PDB entry 8HAO | electron microscopy, 3.76 A resolution | chains A and N of the 12 polymer chains in the assembly

# Chain A
Protein: Guanine nucleotide-binding protein G(s) subunit alpha
From: Bos taurus
Sequence (361 residues; row label = number of the first residue in the row):
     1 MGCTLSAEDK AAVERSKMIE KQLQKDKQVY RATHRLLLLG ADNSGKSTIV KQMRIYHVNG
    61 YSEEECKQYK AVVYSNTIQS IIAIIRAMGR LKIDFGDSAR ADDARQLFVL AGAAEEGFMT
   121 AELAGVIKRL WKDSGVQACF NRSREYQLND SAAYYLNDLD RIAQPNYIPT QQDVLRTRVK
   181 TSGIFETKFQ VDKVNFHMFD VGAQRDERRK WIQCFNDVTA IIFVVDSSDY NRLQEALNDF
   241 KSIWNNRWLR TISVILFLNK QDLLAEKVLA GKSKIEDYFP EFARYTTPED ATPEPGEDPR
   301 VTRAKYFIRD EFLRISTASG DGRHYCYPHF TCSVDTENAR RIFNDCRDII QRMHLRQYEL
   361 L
Unresolved in the structure: 1-4, 59-180

# Chain N
Protein: Nanobody 35
From: synthetic construct
Notes: antibody fragment or engineered binder
Sequence (140 residues; numbered -1 to 138; the number before each row is that of its first residue; numbers below 1 keep their minus sign (Met-1 is residue -1)):
    -1 MAQVQLQESG GGLVQPGGSL RLSCAASGFT FSNYKMNWVR QAPGKGLEWV SDISQSGASI
    59 SYTGSVKGRF TISRDNAKNT LYLQMNSLKP EDTAVYYCAR CPAPFTRDCF DVTSTTYAYR
   119 GQGTQVTVSS HHHHHHEPEA
Unresolved in the structure: -1 to 0, 130-138
Disulfides: Cys22-Cys96, Cys99-Cys107

# Interface between chain A and chain N
Residue-residue contacts - 24 pairs, chain A then chain N:
  Arg205(A) - Thr114(N)
  Asp206(A) - Thr113(N)
  Glu207(A) - Asp109(N)
  Glu207(A) - Ser112(N)  hydrogen bond
  Glu207(A) - Thr114(N)
  Arg208(A) - Phe108(N)
  Arg209(A) - Pro100(N)
  Arg209(A) - Asp109(N)  salt bridge
  Gln234(A) - Thr61(N)
  Glu235(A) - Thr111(N)
  Asn238(A) - Trp47(N)
  Ser242(A) - Asp106(N)
  Ser242(A) - Cys107(N)  hydrogen bond (side chain-backbone)
  Ser242(A) - Phe108(N)
  Ile243(A) - Phe108(N)  hydrophobic
  Asn245(A) - Arg105(N)
  Asn245(A) - Asp106(N)
  Asn246(A) - Asp106(N)
  Asn246(A) - Phe108(N)
  Arg247(A) - Asp106(N)
  Tyr278(A) - Gly62(N)
  Tyr278(A) - Ser63(N)
  Pro280(A) - Gly62(N)
  Glu281(A) - Lys65(N)  salt bridge
Also at the interface, not in a pair above, chain A (18 interface residues in all): Ile212, Asn231
Also at the interface, not in a pair above, chain N (18 interface residues in all): Lys43, Glu46, Tyr115

# Summary
The chain A/chain N interface involves 18 residues from each chain; the contacts include 2 hydrogen bonds and
2 salt bridges. Polar pairs include Arg209(A)-Asp109(N), Glu281(A)-Lys65(N) and Glu207(A)-Ser112(N).
Chain A is Guanine nucleotide-binding protein G(s) subunit alpha (Bos taurus) and chain N is Nanobody 35
(synthetic construct); the structure, Human parathyroid hormone receptor-1 dimer, was determined by electron
microscopy (same publication as 8HA0 and 8HAF).
